PDB entry 5KEM | electron microscopy, 5.50 A resolution (low resolution: residue-level contacts below are approximate; hydrogen-bond / salt-bridge calls are withheld) | chains D and E of the 10 polymer chains in the assembly

[Chain D]
Molecule: c13C6 variable Fab domain heavy chain
From: Homo sapiens
Notes: antibody fragment or engineered binder
Sequence (121 residues; each row starts with the number of its first residue; a row labelled like 35A-35B holds insertion residues (35A, then the next letters in order)):
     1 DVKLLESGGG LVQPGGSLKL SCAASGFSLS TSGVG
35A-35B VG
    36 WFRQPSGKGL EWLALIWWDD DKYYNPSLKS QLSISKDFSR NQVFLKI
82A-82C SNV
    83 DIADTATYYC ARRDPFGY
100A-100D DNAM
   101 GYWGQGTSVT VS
Cystine bridges: Cys22-Cys92

[Chain E]
Molecule: c13C6 variable Fab domain light chain
From: Homo sapiens
Notes: antibody fragment or engineered binder
Sequence (107 residues; each row starts with the number of its first residue):
     1 DIVMTQSPLS LSTSVGDRVS LTCKASQNVG TAVAWYQQKP GQSPKLLIYS ASNRYTGVPD
    61 RFTGSGSGTD FTLTISNMQS EDLADYFCQQ YSSYPLTFGA GTKLELR
Cystine bridges: Cys23-Cys88

[Chain D / chain E interface]
Residue-residue contacts (20):
  Leu45(D) with Thr97(E); Phe98(E)
  Leu48(D) with Leu96(E)
  Leu50(D) with Tyr94(E)
  Tyr59(D) with Tyr94(E); Pro95(E); Leu96(E)
  Arg95(D) with Leu46(E)
  Phe98(D) with Tyr49(E); Tyr55(E)
  Asp100A(D) with Tyr49(E)
  Ala100C(D) with Leu46(E); Tyr55(E); Tyr91(E)
  Gly101(D) with Leu46(E)
  Trp103(D) with Tyr36(E); Ser43(E); Pro44(E); Lys45(E); Leu46(E)
Interface residues without a listed pair, chain D (13 interface residues in all): Asn60, Tyr91, Gly104
Interface residues without a listed pair, chain E (15 interface residues in all): Ser50, Gln89

[Overview]
13 residues of chain D face 15 of chain E across their interface.
Here chain D is c13C6 variable Fab domain heavy chain and chain E is c13C6 variable Fab domain light chain,
both from Homo sapiens. Entry 5KEM (EBOV sGP in complex with variable Fab domains of IgGs c13C6 and BDBV91)
was determined by electron microscopy together with 5KEN from the same study.
